3ZIA - chains L and P of the 10 polymer chains in the assembly; structure by X-ray diffraction, 2.50 A resolution.

== Chain L ==
Protein: ATP synthase subunit alpha, mitochondrial
Source organism: Saccharomyces cerevisiae
Reference sequence: P07251 (ATPA_YEAST); residues 1-510 here correspond to UniProt positions 36-545 (UniProt number = residue number + 35)
Sequence (510 residues; row label = number of the first residue in the row):
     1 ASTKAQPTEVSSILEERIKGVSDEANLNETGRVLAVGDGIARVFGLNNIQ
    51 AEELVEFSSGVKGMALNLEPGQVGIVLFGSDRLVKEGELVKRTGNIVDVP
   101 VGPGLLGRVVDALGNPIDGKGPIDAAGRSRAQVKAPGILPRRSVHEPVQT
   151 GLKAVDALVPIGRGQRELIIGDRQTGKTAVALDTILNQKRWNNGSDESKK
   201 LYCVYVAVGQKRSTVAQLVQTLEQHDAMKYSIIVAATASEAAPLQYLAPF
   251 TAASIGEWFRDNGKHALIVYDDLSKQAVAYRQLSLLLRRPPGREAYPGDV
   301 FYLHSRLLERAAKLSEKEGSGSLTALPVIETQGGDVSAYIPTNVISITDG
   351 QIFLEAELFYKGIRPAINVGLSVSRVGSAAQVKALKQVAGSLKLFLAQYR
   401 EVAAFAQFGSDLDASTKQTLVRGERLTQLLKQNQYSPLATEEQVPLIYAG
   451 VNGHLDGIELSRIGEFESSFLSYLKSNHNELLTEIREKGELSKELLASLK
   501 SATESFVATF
Disordered / not traced: 1-24, 407-411, 510
UniProt features mapped onto this chain:
  - binding site (ATP): Gly171 to Thr178
  - site: Ser372 (Required for activity)
  - modified residue (Phosphoserine): Ser22, Ser143
Ion coordination: Mg2+: Thr178 (together with ADP)
Small-molecule neighbours: ADP (adenosine-5'-diphosphate): Asp172, Arg173, Gln174, Thr175, Gly176, Lys177, Thr178, Ala179, Phe359, Arg364, Pro365, Gln432, Asn433, Gln434
From the paper describing this entry:
  - catalytic residues: Arg375 (citing earlier work)

== Chain P ==
Protein: ATP synthase subunit beta, mitochondrial
Source organism: Saccharomyces cerevisiae
Notes: EC 3.6.3.14
Reference sequence: P00830 (ATPB_YEAST); residues 1-478 here correspond to UniProt positions 34-511 (UniProt number = residue number + 33)
Sequence (478 residues; each row starts with the number of its first residue):
     1 ASAAQSTPITGKVTAVIGAIVDVHFEQSELPAILNALEIKTPQGKLVLEV
    51 AQHLGENTVRTIAMDGTEGLVRGEKVLDTGGPISVPVGRETLGRIINVIG
   101 EPIDERGPIKSKLRKPIHADPPSFAEQSTSAEILETGIKVVDLLAPYARG
   151 GKIGLFGGAGVGKTVFIQELINNIAKAHGGFSVFTGVGERTREGNDLYRE
   201 MKETGVINLEGESKVALVFGQMNEPPGARARVALTGLTIAEYFRDEEGQD
   251 VLLFIDNIFRFTQAGSEVSALLGRIPSAVGYQPTLATDMGLLQERITTTK
   301 KGSVTSVQAVYVPADDLTDPAPATTFAHLDATTVLSRGISELGIYPAVDP
   351 LDSKSRLLDAAVVGQEHYDVASKVQETLQTYKSLQDIIAILGMDELSEQD
   401 KLTVERARKIQRFLSQPFAVAEVFTGIPGKLVRLKDTVASFKAVLEGKYD
   451 NIPEHAFYMVGGIEDVVAKAEKLAAEAN
Disordered / not traced: 1-6, 476-478
UniProt features mapped onto this chain:
  - binding site (ATP): Gly157 to Thr164
  - modified residue: Thr79 (Phosphothreonine), Thr204 (Phosphothreonine), Ser340 (Phosphoserine)
Ion coordination: Mg2+: Thr164 (together with ADP)
Small-molecule neighbours:
  - ADP (adenosine-5'-diphosphate), molecule 1: Gly158, Ala159, Gly160, Val161, Gly162, Lys163, Thr164, Val165, Tyr345, Phe418, Ala421, Phe424, Thr425
  - ADP, molecule 2: Arg356, Leu358, Asp359, Tyr368
From the paper describing this entry:
  - binding site for ADP: Tyr345, Phe424
  - catalytic residues: Glu189 (citing earlier work)

== Interface between chain L and chain P ==
Residue-residue contacts (92):
  Gly45(L) - Arg72(P)  hydrogen bond (backbone-side chain)
  Leu46(L) - Arg72(P)  hydrogen bond (backbone-side chain)
  Asn47(L) - Val71(P)
  Asn47(L) - Arg72(P)
  Asn48(L) - Val71(P)
  Ile49(L) - Leu70(P)
  Ile49(L) - Val71(P)
  Ile49(L) - Arg72(P)
  Gln50(L) - Gly69(P)
  Gln50(L) - Leu70(P)
  Gln50(L) - Val71(P)
  Ala51(L) - Val16(P)  hydrophobic
  Ala51(L) - Thr67(P)
  Ala51(L) - Glu68(P)
  Ala51(L) - Gly69(P)  hydrogen bond (backbone-backbone)
  Ala51(L) - Leu70(P)  hydrogen bond (backbone-backbone)
  Glu52(L) - Glu68(P)
  Leu66(L) - Val16(P)
  Asn67(L) - Val16(P)
  Asn67(L) - Ile17(P)
  Leu68(L) - Ala15(P)
  Leu68(L) - Val16(P)  hydrogen bond (backbone-backbone)
  Leu68(L) - Leu70(P)
  Leu68(L) - Arg72(P)
  Glu69(L) - Thr14(P)
  Glu69(L) - Arg72(P)  hydrogen bond (backbone-side chain)
  Pro70(L) - Thr14(P)
  Gln72(L) - Arg72(P)  hydrogen bond (backbone-side chain)
  Val73(L) - Arg72(P)
  Ile96(L) - Gly69(P)
  Arg130(L) - Glu68(P)  salt bridge
  Lys134(L) - Asp65(P)  salt bridge
  Lys134(L) - Asn223(P)
  Lys134(L) - Glu224(P)  salt bridge
  Ala135(L) - Asn223(P)
  Pro136(L) - Thr191(P)
  Gly137(L) - Thr191(P)
  Ile138(L) - Thr191(P)
  Ile138(L) - Gly194(P)
  Ile138(L) - Asn195(P)  hydrogen bond (backbone-side chain)
  Ile138(L) - Phe219(P)  hydrophobic
  Leu139(L) - Ile103(P)
  Leu139(L) - Asp104(P)
  Leu139(L) - Glu105(P)
  Arg141(L) - Thr191(P)
  Arg141(L) - Asn195(P)
  Ser143(L) - Arg199(P)  hydrogen bond
  Arg166(L) - Arg190(P)
  Arg289(L) - Ile17(P)
  Arg289(L) - Leu271(P)
  Pro290(L) - Ala270(P)
  Pro290(L) - Pro276(P)  hydrophobic
  Gly292(L) - Val279(P)
  Arg293(L) - Val279(P)
  Arg293(L) - Ala314(P)
  Arg293(L) - Asp316(P)  salt bridge
  Arg293(L) - Asp319(P)  salt bridge
  Gly298(L) - Glu267(P)
  Asp299(L) - Glu267(P)
  Phe301(L) - Arg260(P)
  Phe301(L) - Gln263(P)
  Tyr302(L) - Glu224(P)
  Tyr302(L) - Pro225(P)
  Tyr302(L) - Arg229(P)
  Tyr302(L) - Glu267(P)
  Ser305(L) - Met222(P)  hydrogen bond (side chain-backbone)
  Arg306(L) - Met222(P)
  Glu309(L) - Arg190(P)
  Glu309(L) - Thr191(P)  hydrogen bond
  Glu309(L) - Met222(P)
  Glu309(L) - Asn223(P)
  Lys317(L) - Glu105(P)  salt bridge
  Ser337(L) - Ala314(P)
  Ser337(L) - Asp315(P)  hydrogen bond
  Thr342(L) - Ala159(P)
  Thr342(L) - Tyr311(P)  hydrogen bond
  Thr342(L) - Ala314(P)
  Ile345(L) - Ala159(P)  hydrophobic
  Ile345(L) - Arg190(P)  hydrogen bond (backbone-side chain)
  Ser346(L) - Ala159(P)
  Ser346(L) - Arg190(P)  hydrogen bond (backbone-side chain)
  Ser346(L) - Met222(P)
  Ser346(L) - Arg260(P)  hydrogen bond
  Ile347(L) - Arg190(P)  hydrogen bond (backbone-side chain)
  Ile347(L) - Met222(P)  hydrophobic
  Thr348(L) - Arg190(P)  hydrogen bond (backbone-side chain)
  Asp349(L) - Arg190(P)  salt bridge
  Asp349(L) - Arg192(P)  salt bridge
  Leu371(L) - Glu341(P)
  Arg375(L) - Arg190(P)
  Arg375(L) - Arg192(P)
  Arg375(L) - Phe424(P)
Interface residues without a listed pair, chain L (54 interface residues in all): Gly71, Pro291, Ala338, Tyr339, Asn343, Val376, Ser378
Interface residues without a listed pair, chain P (52 interface residues in all): Gly160, Gly188, Glu189, Glu193, Tyr198, Pro226, Ser266, Gly280, Pro313, Arg337, Val423

== In short ==
54 residues of chain L and 52 residues of chain P are in contact, with 18 hydrogen bonds and 8 salt bridges.
Polar contacts include Arg130(L)-Glu68(P), Lys134(L)-Asp65(P) and Lys134(L)-Glu224(P). Ligands of chain L:
ADP. Ligands of chain P: ADP. From the paper: catalytic residues Arg375(L) and Glu189(P); a binding site for
ADP at Tyr345(P) and Phe424(P).
Chain L is ATP synthase subunit alpha, mitochondrial and chain P is ATP synthase subunit beta, mitochondrial,
both from Saccharomyces cerevisiae; the structure, The structure of F1-ATPase from Saccharomyces cerevisiae
inhibited by its regulatory protein IF1, was determined by X-ray diffraction.
